Entry 7Z11 (electron microscopy, 3.20 A resolution); this record covers chains A and F of the 7 polymer chains in the assembly.

# Chain A (and F)
Molecule: ATPase family gene 2 protein
Source organism: Saccharomyces cerevisiae S288C
Notes: EC 3.6.4.10; chain F of this document is another copy of the same molecule, construct and numbering; everything in this record applies to it too
UniProtKB: P32794 (AFG2_YEAST); residue numbers follow UniProt; this construct covers 1-780
Sequence (780 residues; row label = number of the first residue in the row):
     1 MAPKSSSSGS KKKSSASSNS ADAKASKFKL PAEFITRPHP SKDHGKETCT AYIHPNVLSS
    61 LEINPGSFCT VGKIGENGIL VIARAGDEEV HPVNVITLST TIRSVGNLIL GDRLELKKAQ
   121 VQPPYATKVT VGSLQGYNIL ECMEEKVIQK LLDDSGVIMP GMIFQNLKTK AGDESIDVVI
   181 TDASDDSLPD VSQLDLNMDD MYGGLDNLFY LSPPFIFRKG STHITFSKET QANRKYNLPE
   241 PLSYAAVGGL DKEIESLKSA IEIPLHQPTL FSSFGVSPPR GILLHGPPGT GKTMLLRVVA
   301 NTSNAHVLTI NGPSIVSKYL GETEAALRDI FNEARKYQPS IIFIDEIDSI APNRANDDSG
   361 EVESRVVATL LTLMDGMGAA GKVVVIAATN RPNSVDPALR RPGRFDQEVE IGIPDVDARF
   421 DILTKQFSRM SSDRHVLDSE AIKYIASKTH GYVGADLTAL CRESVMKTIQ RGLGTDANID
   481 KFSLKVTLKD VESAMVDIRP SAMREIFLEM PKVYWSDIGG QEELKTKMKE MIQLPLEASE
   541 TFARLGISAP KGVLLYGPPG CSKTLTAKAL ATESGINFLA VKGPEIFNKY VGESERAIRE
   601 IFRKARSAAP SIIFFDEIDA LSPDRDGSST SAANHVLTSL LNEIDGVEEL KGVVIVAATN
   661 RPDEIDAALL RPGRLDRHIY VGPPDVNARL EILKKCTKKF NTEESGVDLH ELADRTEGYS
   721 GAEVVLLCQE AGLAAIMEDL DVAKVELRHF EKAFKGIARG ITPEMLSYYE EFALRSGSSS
Disordered / not traced: 1-28, 185-206, 778-780 (chain F: 1-26, 187-206, 775-780)
Residues lining bound ligands:
  - ATP-gamma-S (AGS; phosphothiophosphoric acid-adenylate ester), molecule 1: Ala246, Val247, Gly248, Pro287, Pro288, Gly289, Thr290, Gly291, Lys292, Thr293, Met294, Glu346, Ile422, Gly454, Ala455, Thr458
  - ATP-gamma-S (AGS), molecule 2: Asp517, Ile518, Gly519, Gly557, Pro558, Pro559, Gly560, Cys561, Ser562, Lys563, Thr564, Leu565, Glu617, Asn660, Ile692, Gly721, Ala722, Val725
  - ATP-gamma-S (AGS), molecule 3: Asp645, Arg671, Arg674
Curated features (UniProtKB/Swiss-Prot):
  - binding site (ATP): Gly286 to Thr293, Gly557 to Thr564
  - mutagenesis: Phe343 (F343L: In dgr1-sup*; moderate loss of catalytic activity. No growth defect. Restores growth and formation of 60S ribosomal subunit maturation but not catalytic activity or oligomerization ...), Glu346 (E346Q: Reduces basal and RLP24-dependent ATPase activity. Increases interaction with RLP24. Slightly reduces RLP24 release. Does not affect composition of pre-60S ribosomal particles or growth), Leu457 (L457S: In afg2-18, drg1-18 or drg1-ts; temperature sensitive mutant. At the restrictive temperature of 37 degrees Celsius, impaired growth ...), Cys561 to Ser562 (Increases ATPase activity and reduces affinity for ATP. Mild defect in oligomerization), Cys561 (C561T: In drg1-11; severe loss of ATPase activity. Severe loss of oligomerization. Resistant to diazaborine-mediated growth inhibition), Ser562 (S562G: Increases ATPase activity. Loss of oligomerization), Ala569 (A569V: In drg1-3; resistant to diazaborine-mediated growth inhibition), Glu617 (E617Q: Increases basal ATPase activity. Reduces RLP24-mediated activation. Does not affect interaction with RLP24 ...), Val725 (V725E: In drg1-1; slight loss of ATPase activity. No effect on affinity for ATP or oligomerization. Resistant to diazaborine-mediated growth inhibition ...)
From the paper describing this entry:
  - binding site for peptide substrate: Tyr319, Tyr590
  - self-association interface (contacts with another copy of this molecule): Thr269 to Ser273, Ser539 to Leu545

# Interface between chain A and chain F
Contacting residue pairs - 80 pairs, chain A then chain F:
  Ser259(A) - Gln470(F)  hydrogen bond
  Ile263(A) - Ile469(F)  hydrophobic
  Gln267(A) - Lys481(F)  hydrogen bond
  Leu270(A) - Lys481(F)
  Phe271(A) - Arg462(F)
  Phe271(A) - Val465(F)  hydrophobic
  Phe274(A) - Met430(F)
  Phe274(A) - Val465(F)  hydrophobic
  Phe274(A) - Ile469(F)  hydrophobic
  Gly275(A) - Arg429(F)  hydrogen bond (backbone-side chain)
  Val276(A) - Gln426(F)
  Val276(A) - Cys461(F)  hydrophobic
  Val276(A) - Arg462(F)
  Ser277(A) - Arg462(F)
  Glu324(A) - Lys318(F)  salt bridge
  Arg365(A) - Lys318(F)
  Pro397(A) - Arg504(F)  hydrogen bond (backbone-side chain)
  Arg400(A) - Arg504(F)
  Arg401(A) - Pro288(F)
  Arg401(A) - Glu505(F)  salt bridge
  Pro402(A) - Ala455(F)  hydrophobic
  Asp406(A) - Arg462(F)  salt bridge
  Gln407(A) - Glu463(F)  hydrogen bond
  Gln407(A) - Met466(F)
  Thr526(A) - Met737(F)
  Glu530(A) - Leu733(F)
  Glu530(A) - Met737(F)
  Leu534(A) - Met737(F)  hydrophobic
  Ala538(A) - Leu740(F)  hydrophobic
  Thr541(A) - Ile736(F)
  Thr541(A) - Asp741(F)
  Thr541(A) - Val742(F)
  Phe542(A) - Leu733(F)  hydrophobic
  Phe542(A) - Ile736(F)  hydrophobic
  Arg544(A) - Lys699(F)
  Arg544(A) - Asp741(F)  salt bridge
  Arg544(A) - Val742(F)  hydrogen bond (side chain-backbone)
  Leu545(A) - Lys699(F)
  Leu545(A) - Phe700(F)
  Leu545(A) - Ile736(F)  hydrophobic
  Leu545(A) - Val745(F)  hydrophobic
  Gly546(A) - Lys699(F)
  Ile547(A) - Phe700(F)  hydrophobic
  Ile547(A) - Gln729(F)
  Ile547(A) - Gly732(F)
  Ser548(A) - Gln729(F)
  Pro550(A) - Gln729(F)
  Pro550(A) - Leu733(F)
  Tyr590(A) - Lys589(F)
  Val591(A) - Phe587(F)  hydrophobic
  Val591(A) - Asn588(F)
  Val591(A) - Lys589(F)  hydrogen bond (backbone-backbone)
  Glu593(A) - Lys589(F)
  Glu595(A) - Pro584(F)
  Arg599(A) - Pro584(F)  hydrogen bond (side chain-backbone)
  Ser631(A) - Asp624(F)  hydrogen bond (backbone-side chain)
  Ser631(A) - Arg625(F)  hydrogen bond
  His635(A) - Pro584(F)
  His635(A) - Phe587(F)
  His635(A) - Ala620(F)
  Thr638(A) - Pro584(F)
  Thr638(A) - Glu617(F)
  Thr638(A) - Ala620(F)
  Ser639(A) - Pro584(F)
  Leu641(A) - Glu617(F)
  Asn642(A) - Lys582(F)
  Asp666(A) - Arg661(F)  salt bridge
  Ala667(A) - Pro559(F)  hydrophobic
  Arg671(A) - Gly560(F)
  Pro672(A) - Ala722(F)
  Pro672(A) - Glu723(F)
  Pro672(A) - Leu726(F)  hydrophobic
  Asp676(A) - Leu726(F)
  Arg677(A) - Glu730(F)  salt bridge
  Arg677(A) - Leu733(F)
  Arg775(A) - Arg759(F)
  Arg775(A) - Ile761(F)
  Ser776(A) - Arg759(F)
  Ser776(A) - Gly760(F)
  Gly777(A) - Arg759(F)  hydrogen bond (backbone-side chain)
Other interface residues (no listed pair), chain A (65 interface residues in all): Glu255, Ser256, Ala260, Pro278, Pro279, Gly403, Glu537, Ala543, Ala549, Gly592, Ser629, Thr630, Asn634, Ala668, Arg674, Ala773
Other interface residues (no listed pair), chain F (59 interface residues in all): Asn390, Asp433, Asp456, Thr458, Leu484, Gly583, Pro623, Asn660, Glu664, Cys696, Cys728, Ala758, Thr762

# Overview
The interface between chain A and chain F involves 65 residues on one side and 59 on the other; the contacts
include 11 hydrogen bonds and 6 salt bridges. Among the polar pairs are Glu324(A)-Lys318(F),
Arg401(A)-Glu505(F) and Asp406(A)-Arg462(F). From the paper: a binding site for peptide substrate at Tyr319(A)
and Tyr590(A); a self-association interface involving Thr269(A) and Ser539(A).
Chain A and chain F are both ATPase family gene 2 protein (Saccharomyces cerevisiae S288C); the structure,
Structure of substrate bound DRG1 (AFG2), was determined by electron microscopy.
